Entry 5IKG (X-ray diffraction, 1.95 A resolution); this record covers chain A.

[Chain A]
Molecule: Dye-decolorizing peroxidase
Source organism: Auricularia auricula-judae
Notes: EC 1.11.1.19
UniProt: I2DBY1 (I2DBY1_9HOMO); residues 4-448 here correspond to UniProt positions 65-509 (UniProt number = residue number + 61)
Chain sequence (445 residues; row label = number of the first residue in the row):
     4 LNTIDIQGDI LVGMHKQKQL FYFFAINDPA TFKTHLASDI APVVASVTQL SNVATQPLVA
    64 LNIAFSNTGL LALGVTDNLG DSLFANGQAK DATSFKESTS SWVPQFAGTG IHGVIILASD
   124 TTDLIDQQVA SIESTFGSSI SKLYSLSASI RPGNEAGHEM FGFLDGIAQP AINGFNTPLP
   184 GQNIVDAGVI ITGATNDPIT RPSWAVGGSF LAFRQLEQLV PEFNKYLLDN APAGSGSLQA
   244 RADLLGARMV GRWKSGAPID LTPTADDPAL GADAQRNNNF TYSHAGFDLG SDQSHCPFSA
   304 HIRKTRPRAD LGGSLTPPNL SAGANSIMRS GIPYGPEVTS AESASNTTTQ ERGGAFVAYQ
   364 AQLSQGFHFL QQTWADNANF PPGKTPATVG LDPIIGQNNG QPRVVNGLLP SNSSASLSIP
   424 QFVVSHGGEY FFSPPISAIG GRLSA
Construct notes: conflict Ile7 (Asp68 in I2DBY1); engineered mutation Gly357 (Leu418 in I2DBY1)
Swiss-Prot annotation at these positions:
  - active site: Asp168 (Proton acceptor)
  - binding site (heme): His304
  - glycosylation (N-linked (GlcNAc...) asparagine): Asn282, Asn322, Asn349, Asn415
Metal / ion sites: heme Fe near His304 (its only coordinating residue here)
Small-molecule neighbours: heme (HEM): Glu162, Phe164, Phe166, Leu167, Asp168, Gly169, Ile170, Ala171, Leu219, Gln221, Val253, Arg255, His304, Ile305, Thr308, Arg309, Arg311, Ile330, Arg332, Phe359, Phe370, Leu373, Gln374, Ile397, Ile398, Val426
Reported in the primary citation:
  - mutagenesis - L357G: increased catalytic activity on MPS
  - mutagenesis - L357G (T50 = 59 degC): decreased stability
  - binding site for heme: Phe359
  - mutagenesis - R332L (2000-fold): decreased catalytic activity
  - catalytic residues: Arg332

[In short]
Ligands of chain A: heme. Curated annotation (UniProt) lists active-site residue Asp168 and heme-binding
residue His304. The paper reports the catalytic residue Arg332; L357G increases catalytic activity on MPS.
Chain A is Dye-decolorizing peroxidase (Auricularia auricula-judae); the structure, Asymmetric sulfoxidation
by engineering the heme pocket of a dye-decolorizing peroxidase, was determined by X-ray diffraction together
with 5IKD from the same study.
